PDB entry 9F73 | electron microscopy, 3.00 A resolution | chains B and C of the 7 polymer chains in the assembly

== Chain B (and C) ==
Protein: Large T antigen
Organism: Betapolyomavirus macacae
Notes: EC 3.6.4.-; chain C of this document is another copy of the same molecule, construct and numbering; everything in this record applies to it too
UniProt: P03070 (LT_SV40); numbering as in UniProt (aligned over 266-627)
Amino-acid sequence (362 residues; row label = number of the first residue in the row):
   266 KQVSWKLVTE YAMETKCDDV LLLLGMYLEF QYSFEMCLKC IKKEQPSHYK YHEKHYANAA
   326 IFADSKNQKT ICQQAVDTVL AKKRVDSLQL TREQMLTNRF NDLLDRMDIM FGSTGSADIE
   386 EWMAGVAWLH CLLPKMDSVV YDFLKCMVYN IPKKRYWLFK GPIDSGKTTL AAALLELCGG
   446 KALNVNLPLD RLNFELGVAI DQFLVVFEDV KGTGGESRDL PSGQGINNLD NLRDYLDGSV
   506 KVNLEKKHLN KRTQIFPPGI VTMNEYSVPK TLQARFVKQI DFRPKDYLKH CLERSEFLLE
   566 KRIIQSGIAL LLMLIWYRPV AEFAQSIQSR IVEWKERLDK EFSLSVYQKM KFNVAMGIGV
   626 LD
Curated features (UniProtKB/Swiss-Prot):
  - binding site (Zn(2+)): Cys302, Cys305, His313, His317
  - binding site (ATP): Gly426 to Thr433
Small-molecule neighbours:
  - ATP (adenosine-5'-triphosphate), molecule 1: Leu397, Pro427, Ile428, Asp429, Ser430, Gly431, Lys432, Thr433, Thr434, Asn529, Arg548, Pro549, Lys550, Leu553, Lys554, Leu557, Leu564
  - ATP, molecule 2: Lys418, Asp502, Arg540

== Chain B / chain C interface ==
Residue-residue contacts (50):
  Asp284(B) with Arg349(C), salt bridge
  Leu286(B) with Ala346(C)
  Leu287(B) with Leu353(C), hydrophobic
  Gly290(B) with Ala346(C); Val350(C)
  Met291(B) with Val350(C); Gln354(C)
  Leu293(B) with Thr343(C)
  Glu309(B) with Gln359(C)
  Gln310(B) with Gln354(C)
  Asp329(B) with Lys271(C), salt bridge
  Ser330(B) with Gln339(C), hydrogen bond (backbone-side chain)
  Lys331(B) with Gln267(C); Trp270(C); Gln339(C)
  Gln333(B) with Gln339(C), hydrogen bond
  Ile428(B) with Thr536(C)
  Asp429(B) with Lys418(C), salt bridge
  Ala437(B) with Val505(C), hydrophobic
  Ala447(B) with Lys506(C); Asn508(C), hydrogen bond (backbone-side chain)
  Leu452(B) with Asn458(C)
  Pro453(B) with Leu454(C); Asp455(C); Asn458(C)
  Arg456(B) with Asn458(C); Phe459(C); Glu510(C), salt bridge
  Glu460(B) with Asn508(C), hydrogen bond; Lys516(C), salt bridge
  Glu473(B) with Val505(C)
  Asp474(B) with Arg498(C), salt bridge
  Lys476(B) with Asp495(C), hydrogen bond (side chain-backbone); Asn496(C), hydrogen bond; Arg498(C)
  Pro486(B) with Asp495(C)
  Lys512(B) with Glu510(C), salt bridge; Lys511(C), hydrogen bond (side chain-backbone); His513(C); Leu514(C), hydrogen bond (side chain-backbone)
  His513(B) with His513(C)
  Glu561(B) with Lys419(C), salt bridge
  Leu564(B) with Pro417(C)
  Glu565(B) with Tyr414(C); Ile416(C)
  Arg567(B) with Asn415(C), hydrogen bond (side chain-backbone); Pro417(C); Gly503(C), hydrogen bond (side chain-backbone)
  Gln570(B) with Pro417(C); Ser504(C), hydrogen bond (side chain-backbone)
Other interface residues (no listed pair), chain B (44 interface residues in all): Leu289, Glu294, Gln296, Ala328, Asn332, Lys334, Thr433, Lys446, Leu448, Asn449, Phe459, Asn529, Glu558
Other interface residues (no listed pair), chain C (41 interface residues in all): Asp342, Tyr500, Asn515, Arg517, Thr518, Ile520

== Summary ==
Chain B and chain C form an interface of 44 and 41 residues respectively; the contacts include 11 hydrogen
bonds and 8 salt bridges. Polar pairs include Asp284(B)-Arg349(C), Asp329(B)-Lys271(C) and
Asp429(B)-Lys418(C). Bound to chain B: ATP.
Both chains are Large T antigen (Betapolyomavirus macacae). Entry 9F73 (Active SV40 LTAg complex with DNA (3D
variability component_002, frame_015)) was determined by electron microscopy (same publication as 9EVH, 9EVP,
9F3T, 9F3U, 9F5I, 9F74 and 14 further entries).
